Entry 7ZWP (X-ray diffraction, 1.85 A resolution); this record covers chains A and B.

# Chain A
Name: B-cell lymphoma 6 protein
From: Homo sapiens
Reference sequence: P41182 (BCL6_HUMAN); residue numbers follow UniProt; this construct covers 5-129
Amino-acid sequence (128 residues; numbered 2 to 129; the number before each row is that of its first residue):
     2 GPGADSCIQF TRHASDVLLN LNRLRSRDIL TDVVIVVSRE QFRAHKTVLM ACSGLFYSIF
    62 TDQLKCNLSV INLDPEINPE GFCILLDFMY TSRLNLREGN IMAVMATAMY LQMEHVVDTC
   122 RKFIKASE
Unresolved in the structure: 2-4
Construct notes: expression tag (2-4)
Small-molecule neighbours: K4C (ethyl 5-propyl-7-pyridin-4-yl-[1,2,4]triazolo[1,5-a]pyrimidine-6-carboxylate): Asn21, Arg24, Leu25, Met51, Ala52, Cys53, Ser54, Gly55, Tyr58, Gln113
What the authors report for this chain:
  - binding site for K4C: Asn21, Met51, Cys53 to Gly55, Tyr58

# Chain B
Name: Ala-trp-val-ile-pro-ala
Amino-acid sequence (6 residues; numbered 0 to 5; the number before each row is that of its first residue; numbering starts at 0):
     0 AWVIPA

# How chain A and chain B interact
Residue-residue contacts - 11 pairs, chain A then chain B:
  Cys8(A) - Pro4(B)
  Ile9(A) - Trp1(B)  hydrophobic
  Ile9(A) - Val2(B)
  Gln10(A) - Ala0(B)
  Gln10(A) - Trp1(B)
  Gln10(A) - Val2(B)  hydrogen bond (backbone-backbone)
  Gln10(A) - Pro4(B)
  Phe11(A) - Ala0(B)
  Phe11(A) - Trp1(B)
  Thr12(A) - Ala0(B)  hydrogen bond (backbone-backbone)
  Thr12(A) - Val2(B)
Also at the interface, not in a pair above, chain B (5 interface residues in all): Ile3

# Overview
Chain A and chain B each contribute 5 residues to their interface, with 2 hydrogen bonds. Backbone hydrogen
bonds pair Gln10(A)-Val2(B) and Thr12(A)-Ala0(B). Ligands of chain A: compound K4C. From the paper: a binding
site for K4C at Asn21(A), Met51(A) and Cys53(A) among others.
Chain A is B-cell lymphoma 6 protein (Homo sapiens) and chain B is Ala-trp-val-ile-pro-ala; the structure,
Crystal structure of human BCL6 BTB domain in complex with compound 7, was determined by X-ray diffraction,
deposited together with 7ZWN, 7ZWO, 7ZWR, 7ZWS, 7ZWU, 7ZWV and 3 further entries.
